Entry 2BWM (X-ray diffraction, 1.80 A resolution); this record covers chain A.

== Chain A ==
Molecule: Psathyrella velutina lectin pvl
From: Psathyrella velutina
Chain sequence (401 residues; each row starts with the number of its first residue):
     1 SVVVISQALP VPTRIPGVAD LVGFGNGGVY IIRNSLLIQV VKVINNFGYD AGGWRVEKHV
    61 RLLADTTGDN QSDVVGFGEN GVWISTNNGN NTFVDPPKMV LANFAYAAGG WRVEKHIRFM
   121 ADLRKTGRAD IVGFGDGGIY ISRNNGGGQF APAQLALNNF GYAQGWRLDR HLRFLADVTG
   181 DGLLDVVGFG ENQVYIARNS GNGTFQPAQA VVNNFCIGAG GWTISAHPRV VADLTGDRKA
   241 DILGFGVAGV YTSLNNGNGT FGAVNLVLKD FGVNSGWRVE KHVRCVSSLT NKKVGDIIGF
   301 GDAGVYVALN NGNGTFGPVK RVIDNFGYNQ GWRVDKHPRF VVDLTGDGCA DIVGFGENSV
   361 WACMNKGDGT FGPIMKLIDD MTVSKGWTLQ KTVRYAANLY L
Metal / ion sites: Ca2+ site 1: Asp-177, Thr-179, Asp-181, Leu-183, Asp-185; Ca2+ site 2: Asp-343, Thr-345, Asp-347, Cys-349, Asp-351
Small-molecule neighbours:
  - SNG (methyl 2-acetamido-2-deoxy-1-seleno-beta-D-glucopyranoside), molecule 1: Asn-46, Gly-52, Gly-53, Trp-54, His-59, Gly-78, Glu-79, Asn-80, Trp-83
  - SNG, molecule 2: Asn-103, Gly-109, Gly-110, Trp-111, His-116, Gly-135, Asp-136, Gly-137, Tyr-140, Ala-153
  - SNG, molecule 3: Asn-159, Gln-164, Gly-165, Trp-166, His-171, Gly-190, Glu-191, Tyr-195
  - SNG, molecule 4: Asn-214, Gly-220, Gly-221, Trp-222, His-227, Gly-246, Val-247, Tyr-251
  - SNG, molecule 5: Asp-270, Ser-275, Gly-276, Trp-277, His-282, Gly-301, Asp-302, Tyr-306

== In short ==
Ligands of chain A: 5 copies of compound SNG. Asp-177, Thr-179, Asp-181, Leu-183 and Asp-185 form the Ca2+
site 1. The Ca2+ site 2 is built by Asp-343, Thr-345, Asp-347, Cys-349 and Asp-351.
Chain A is Psathyrella velutina lectin pvl (Psathyrella velutina); the structure, 1.8A CRYSTAL STRUCTURE OF of
Psathyrella velutina LECTIN IN COMPLEX WITH METHYL 2-ACETAMIDO-1,2-DIDEOXY-1-SELENO-BETA-D-GLUCOPYRANOSIDE,
was determined by X-ray diffraction (same publication as 2BWR, 2C25 and 2C4D).
